PDB entry 5JZY | X-ray diffraction, 1.27 A resolution | chains H and I of the 3 polymer chains in the assembly

Chain H:
Molecule: Prothrombin
Source organism: Homo sapiens
Notes: EC 3.4.21.5
UniProt: P00734 (THRB_HUMAN); the construct lacks a stretch of the UniProt sequence and is renumbered around it, so the offset changes along the chain: 16-36 = UniProt 364-384; 37-60 = UniProt 386-409; 61-77 = UniProt 419-435; 78-97 = UniProt 437-456; 7 more segments
Chain sequence (259 residues; row label = number of the first residue in the row; note: 3 numbers in that range are skipped by the numbering (no residue carries them; nothing is unmodelled there); a row labelled like 60A-60I holds insertion residues (60A, then the next letters in order)):
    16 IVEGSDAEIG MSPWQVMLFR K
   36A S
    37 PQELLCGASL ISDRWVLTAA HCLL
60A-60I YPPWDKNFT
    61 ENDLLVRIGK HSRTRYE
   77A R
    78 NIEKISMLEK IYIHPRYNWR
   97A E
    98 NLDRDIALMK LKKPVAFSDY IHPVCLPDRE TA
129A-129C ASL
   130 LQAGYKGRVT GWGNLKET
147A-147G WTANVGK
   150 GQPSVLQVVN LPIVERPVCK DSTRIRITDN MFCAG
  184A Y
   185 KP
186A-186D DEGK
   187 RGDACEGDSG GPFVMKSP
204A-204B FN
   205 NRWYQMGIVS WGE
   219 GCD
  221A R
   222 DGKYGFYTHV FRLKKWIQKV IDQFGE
Not modelled in the structure: 147A-147G, 246-247
Swiss-Prot annotation at these positions:
  - region: Ala183 to Val200 (High affinity receptor-binding region which is also known as the TP508 peptide)
  - active site (Charge relay system): His57, Asp102, Ser195
  - glycosylation: Asn60G (N-linked (GlcNAc...) (complex) asparagine)
Cystine bridges: Cys42-Cys58, Cys168-Cys182, Cys191-Cys220
Metal / ion sites: Na+ site 1: Lys169, Thr172, Phe204A; Na+ site 2: Arg221A, Lys224
Ligand contacts:
  - 6OV (3-cyclohexyl-D-alanyl-N-[(4-carbamimidoylphenyl)methyl]-L-prolinamide): His57, Tyr60A, Trp60D, Glu97A, Asn98, Leu99, Ile174, Asp189, Ala190, Cys191, Glu192, Ser195, Val213, Ser214, Trp215, Gly216, Gly219, Cys220, Gly226
  - N-acetylglucosamine (NAG; 2-acetamido-2-deoxy-beta-D-glucopyranose): Leu60, Pro60B, Asn60G, Trp96

Chain I:
Molecule: Hirudin variant-2
UniProt: P09945 (HIRV2_HIRME); residues 554-565 here correspond to UniProt positions 61-72 (UniProt number = residue number - 493)
Chain sequence (12 residues; row label = number of the first residue in the row):
   554 GDFEEIPEEY LQ
Modified positions: Tyr563 (O-sulfo-L-tyrosine; TYS)
Swiss-Prot annotation at these positions:
  - region: Asp555 to Gln565 (Interaction with fibrinogen-binding exosite of thrombin)
  - modified residue: Tyr563 (Sulfotyrosine)

Chain H / chain I interface:
Contacting residue pairs - 23 pairs, chain H then chain I:
  Phe34(H) with Phe556(I), hydrophobic
  Lys36(H) with Leu564(I)
  Gln38(H) with Glu558(I); Ile559(I), hydrogen bond (side chain-backbone); Leu564(I)
  Leu40(H) with Phe556(I)
  Leu65(H) with Ile559(I), hydrophobic; Tyr563(I)
  Arg67(H) with Ile559(I)
  Arg73(H) with Phe556(I)
  Thr74(H) with Asp555(I); Phe556(I); Glu557(I), hydrogen bond (backbone-backbone)
  Arg75(H) with Glu557(I), salt bridge
  Tyr76(H) with Glu557(I), hydrogen bond (backbone-side chain); Glu558(I); Pro560(I); Tyr563(I)
  Glu80(H) with Tyr563(I)
  Lys81(H) with Tyr563(I)
  Ile82(H) with Ile559(I), hydrophobic; Tyr563(I)
  Met84(H) with Tyr563(I)
Other interface residues (no listed pair), chain H (16 interface residues in all): Met32, Glu39
Other interface residues (no listed pair), chain I (9 interface residues in all): Gln565

Summary:
16 residues of chain H face 9 of chain I across their interface; the contacts include 3 hydrogen bonds and 1
salt bridge. Polar pairs include Arg75(H)-Glu557(I), Gln38(H)-Ile559(I) and Tyr76(H)-Glu557(I). Ligands of
chain H: compound 6OV. N-acetylglucosamine is covalently linked to Asn60G(H).
Here chain H is Prothrombin (Homo sapiens) and chain I is Hirudin variant-2. Entry 5JZY (Thrombin in complex
with (S)-1-((R)-2-amino-3-cyclohexylpropanoyl)-N-(4-carbamimidoylbenzyl)pyrrolidine-2-carboxamide) was
determined by X-ray diffraction, deposited together with 6ROT, 6GBW, 5LCE, 5LPD and 5JFD.
